PDB entry 5SBB | X-ray diffraction, 2.25 A resolution | chains B and F of the 6 polymer chains in the assembly

[Chain B]
Molecule: Tubulin beta-2B chain
Source organism: Bos taurus
Reference sequence: Q6B856 (TBB2B_BOVIN); the author numbering skips numbers that UniProt does not, so the offset changes along the chain: 1-42 = UniProt 1-42; 45-360 = UniProt 43-358; 369-455 = UniProt 359-445
Chain sequence (445 residues; each row starts with the number of its first residue; note: 10 numbers in that range are skipped by the numbering (no residue carries them; nothing is unmodelled there)):
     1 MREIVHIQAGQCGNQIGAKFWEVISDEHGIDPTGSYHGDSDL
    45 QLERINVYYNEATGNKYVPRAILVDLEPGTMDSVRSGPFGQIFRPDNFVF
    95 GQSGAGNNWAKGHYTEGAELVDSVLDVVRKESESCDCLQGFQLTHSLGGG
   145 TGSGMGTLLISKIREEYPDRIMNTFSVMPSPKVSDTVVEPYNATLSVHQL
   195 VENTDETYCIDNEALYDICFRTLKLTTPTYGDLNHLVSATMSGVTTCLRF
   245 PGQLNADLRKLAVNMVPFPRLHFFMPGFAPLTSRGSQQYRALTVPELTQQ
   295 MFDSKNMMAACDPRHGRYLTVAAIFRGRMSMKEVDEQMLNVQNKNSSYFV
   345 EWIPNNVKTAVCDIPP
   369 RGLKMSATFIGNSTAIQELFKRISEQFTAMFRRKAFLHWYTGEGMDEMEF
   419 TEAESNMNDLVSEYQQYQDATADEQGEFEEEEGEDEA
Unresolved in the structure: 278-281, 440-455
Metal / ion sites: Mg2+: Gln-11 (together with GDP); Ca2+ near Glu-113 (its only coordinating residue here)
Residues lining bound ligands: GDP (guanosine-5'-diphosphate): Gly-10, Gln-11, Cys-12, Gln-15, Ile-16, Ala-99, Asn-101, Ser-140, Gly-142, Gly-143, Gly-144, Thr-145, Gly-146, Ser-147, Val-171, Pro-173, Val-177, Asp-179, Glu-183, Asn-206, Leu-209, Tyr-224, Leu-227, Asn-228
UniProt features mapped onto this chain:
  - motif: Met-1 to Ile-4 (MREI motif)
  - binding site (GTP): Gln-11, Glu-71, Ser-140, Gly-144, Thr-145, Gly-146, Asn-206, Asn-228
  - binding site (Mg(2+)): Glu-71
  - modified residue: Ser-40 (Phosphoserine), Thr-57 (Phosphothreonine), Lys-60 (N6-acetyllysine), Ser-174 (Phosphoserine), Thr-287 (Phosphothreonine), Thr-292 (Phosphothreonine), Arg-320 (Omega-N-methylarginine), Glu-448 (5-glutamyl polyglutamate)
  - cross-link (Glycyl lysine isopeptide (Lys-Gly)): Lys-60 (interchain with G-Cter in ubiquitin), Lys-326 (interchain with G-Cter in ubiquitin)
What the authors report for this chain:
  - binding site for the ligand 5JH: Gly-100, Asn-102, Lys-105, Val-181

[Chain F]
Molecule: Tubulin-Tyrosine Ligase
Source organism: Gallus gallus
Reference sequence: E1BQ43 (E1BQ43_CHICK); numbering as in UniProt (aligned over 1-378)
Chain sequence (384 residues; each row starts with the number of its first residue):
     1 MYTFVVRDENSSVYAEVSRLLLATGQWKRLRKDNPRFNLMLGERNRLPFG
    51 RLGHEPGLVQLVNYYRGADKLCRKASLVKLIKTSPELSESCTWFPESYVI
   101 YPTNLKTPVAPAQNGIRHLINNTRTDEREVFLAAYNRRREGREGNVWIAK
   151 SSAGAKGEGILISSEASELLDFIDEQGQVHVIQKYLEKPLLLEPGHRKFD
   201 IRSWVLVDHLYNIYLYREGVLRTSSEPYNSANFQDKTCHLTNHCIQKEYS
   251 KNYGRYEEGNEMFFEEFNQYLMDALNTTLENSILLQIKHIIRSCLMCIEP
   301 AISTKHLHYQSFQLFGFDFMVDEELKVWLIEVNGAPACAQKLYAELCQGI
   351 VDVAISSVFPLADTGQKTSQPTSIFIKLHHHHHH
Unresolved in the structure: 103-124, 153-158, 175-178, 363-372, 381-384
Differences from the reference sequence: expression tag (379-384)
Metal / ion sites: Mg2+: Glu-331 (together with AMP-PCP)
Residues lining bound ligands: AMP-PCP (ACP; phosphomethylphosphonic acid adenylate ester): Lys-74, Pro-95, Ile-148, Lys-150, Gln-183, Lys-184, Tyr-185, Leu-186, Lys-198, Asp-200, Arg-202, Arg-222, His-239, Leu-240, Thr-241, Asn-242, Asp-318, Met-320, Ile-330, Glu-331, Asn-333

[How chain B and chain F interact]
Residue-residue contacts - 11 pairs, chain B then chain F:
  Arg-311(B) / Arg-31(F)
  Leu-333(B) / Pro-56(F)
  Leu-333(B) / Gly-57(F)
  Gln-336(B) / Arg-36(F)  hydrogen bond
  Asn-337(B) / Arg-36(F)  hydrogen bond
  Asn-337(B) / Gly-57(F)
  Asn-337(B) / Leu-58(F)
  Lys-338(B) / Met-1(F)
  Ser-340(B) / Leu-30(F)
  Ser-340(B) / Asn-34(F)  hydrogen bond
  Asn-349(B) / Arg-36(F)
Interface residues without a listed pair, chain B (9 interface residues in all): Ser-341, Glu-345
Interface residues without a listed pair, chain F (9 interface residues in all): Thr-3

[Summary]
The chain B/chain F interface involves 9 residues from each chain; the contacts include 3 hydrogen bonds.
Polar pairs include Gln-336(B)/Arg-36(F), Asn-337(B)/Arg-36(F) and Ser-340(B)/Asn-34(F). Chain B binds GDP.
Chain F binds AMP-PCP. From the paper: a binding site for the ligand 5JH at Gly-100(B), Asn-102(B) and
Lys-105(B) among others.
Here chain B is Tubulin beta-2B chain (Bos taurus) and chain F is Tubulin-Tyrosine Ligase (Gallus gallus).
Entry 5SBB (Tubulin-maytansinoid-4c-complex) was determined by X-ray diffraction together with 5SB8, 5SB9,
5SBA, 5SBC, 5SBD and 5SBE from the same study.
